Entry 6BD9 (X-ray diffraction, 1.98 A resolution); this record covers chains A and B.

# Chain A (and B)
Name: Acetolactate synthase catalytic subunit, mitochondrial
From: Saccharomyces cerevisiae
Notes: EC 2.2.1.6; chain B of this document is another copy of the same molecule, construct and numbering; everything in this record applies to it too
UniProtKB: P07342 (ILVB_YEAST); numbering as in UniProt (aligned over 58-687)
Sequence (677 residues; numbered 11 to 687; the number before each row is that of its first residue):
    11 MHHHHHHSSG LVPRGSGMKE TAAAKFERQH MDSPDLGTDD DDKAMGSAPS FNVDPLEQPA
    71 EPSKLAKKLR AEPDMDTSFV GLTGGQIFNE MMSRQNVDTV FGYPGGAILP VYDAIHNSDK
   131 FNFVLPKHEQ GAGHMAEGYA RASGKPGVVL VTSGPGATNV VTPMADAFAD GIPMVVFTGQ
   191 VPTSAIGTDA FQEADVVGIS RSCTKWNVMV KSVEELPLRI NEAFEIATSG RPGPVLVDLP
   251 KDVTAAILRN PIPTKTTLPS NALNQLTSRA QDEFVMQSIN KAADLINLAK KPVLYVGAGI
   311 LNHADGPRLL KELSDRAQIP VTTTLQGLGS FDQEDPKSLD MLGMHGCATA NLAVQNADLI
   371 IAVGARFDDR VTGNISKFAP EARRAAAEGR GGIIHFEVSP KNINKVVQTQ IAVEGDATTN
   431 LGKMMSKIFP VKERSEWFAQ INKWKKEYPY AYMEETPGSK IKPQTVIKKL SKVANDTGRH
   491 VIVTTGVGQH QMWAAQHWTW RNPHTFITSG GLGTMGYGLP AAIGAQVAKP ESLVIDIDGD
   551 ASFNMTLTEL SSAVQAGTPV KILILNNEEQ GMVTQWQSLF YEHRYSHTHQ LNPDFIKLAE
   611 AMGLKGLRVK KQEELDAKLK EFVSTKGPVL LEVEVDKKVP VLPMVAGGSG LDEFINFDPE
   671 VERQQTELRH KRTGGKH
Not modelled in the structure: 11-82, 272-279, 580-595, 649-687 (chain B: 11-82, 647-687)
Differences from the reference sequence: expression tag (11-57)
Swiss-Prot annotation at these positions:
  - binding site (thiamine diphosphate): Glu-139
  - binding site (FAD): Arg-241
  - binding site (Mg(2+)): Asp-550, Asn-577, Glu-579
Ion coordination: K+: Gln-343, Gln-506, Trp-508; Mg2+: Asp-550, Asn-577 (together with thiamine diphosphate)
Residues lining bound ligands:
  - FAD (flavin-adenine dinucleotide): Asp-180, Gly-240, Arg-241, Pro-242, Gly-307, Ala-308, Gly-309, Asn-312, Thr-334, Leu-335, Gln-336, Gly-337, Met-351, Leu-352, Gly-353, Met-354, His-355, Gly-356, Gly-374, Ala-375, Arg-376, Asp-378, Arg-380, Val-381, Phe-406, Glu-407, Val-408, Ser-409, Asn-412, Gly-425, Asp-426, Ala-427, Met-502, Gly-520
  - oxygen molecule (OXY), molecule 1: Pro-114, Gly-115, Gly-116
  - oxygen molecule (OXY), molecule 2: Gly-115, Gly-116, Ala-117, Thr-162, Ser-163, Gln-202
  - oxygen molecule (OXY), molecule 3: Ala-551, Asn-554, Gln-600, Asn-602
  - pyruvic acid (PYR), molecule 1: Gly-115, Gly-116, Phe-201, Gln-202
  - pyruvic acid (PYR), molecule 2: Gly-116, Ala-117, Ser-163, Val-191, Pro-192, Phe-201, Gln-202, Lys-251
  - thiamine diphosphate (TPP), molecule 1: Tyr-113, Pro-114, Gly-115, Glu-139, Thr-162, Pro-165, Gly-166, Asn-169, Gln-202
  - thiamine diphosphate (TPP), molecule 2: Val-497, Gly-498, Gln-499, His-500, Gly-523, Thr-524, Met-525, Gly-549, Asp-550, Ala-551, Ser-552, Met-555, Asn-577

# How chain A and chain B interact
Pairs across the interface (102):
  Tyr-113(A) with Met-525(B); Ala-551(B); Met-555(B); Met-582(B), hydrogen bond
  Pro-114(A) with Val-583(B), hydrophobic
  Tyr-122(A) with Val-583(B), hydrophobic; His-597(B); Thr-598(B), hydrogen bond
  Asp-123(A) with Val-583(B); His-597(B), salt bridge
  His-126(A) with His-597(B), hydrogen bond; Thr-598(B)
  Asn-127(A) with Gln-585(B); His-597(B)
  Leu-135(A) with His-599(B); Gln-600(B)
  Lys-137(A) with Asn-554(B); Met-555(B); Leu-601(B), hydrogen bond (side chain-backbone)
  His-138(A) with Gln-140(B), hydrogen bond; Met-555(B)
  Glu-139(A) with Met-555(B)
  Gln-140(A) with His-138(B), hydrogen bond; Asn-169(B)
  Gly-164(A) with Leu-522(B)
  Pro-165(A) with Leu-522(B); Gly-523(B); Thr-524(B)
  Thr-168(A) with Val-171(B); Thr-172(B), hydrogen bond
  Asn-169(A) with Gln-140(B); Thr-172(B), hydrogen bond
  Val-171(A) with Thr-168(B)
  Thr-172(A) with Thr-168(B), hydrogen bond; Asn-169(B), hydrogen bond
  Phe-201(A) with Arg-380(B); Gly-520(B); Gly-521(B); Leu-522(B)
  Gln-202(A) with Gly-521(B); Leu-522(B); Gly-523(B)
  Asp-205(A) with Ser-212(B)
  Ile-209(A) with Ile-209(B); Ser-212(B)
  Ser-212(A) with Asp-205(B); Ile-209(B)
  Arg-376(A) with Asp-199(B)
  Gly-520(A) with Phe-201(B)
  Gly-521(A) with Phe-201(B); Gln-202(B)
  Leu-522(A) with Gly-164(B); Pro-165(B); Phe-201(B); Gln-202(B), hydrogen bond (backbone-side chain)
  Gly-523(A) with Pro-165(B); Phe-201(B); Gln-202(B)
  Thr-524(A) with Pro-165(B)
  Met-525(A) with Tyr-113(B)
  Ala-551(A) with Tyr-113(B)
  Asn-554(A) with Lys-137(B); Thr-558(B), hydrogen bond (backbone-side chain)
  Met-555(A) with Tyr-113(B); Lys-137(B); His-138(B); Glu-139(B)
  Leu-557(A) with Leu-557(B), hydrophobic; Thr-558(B); Met-612(B), hydrophobic
  Thr-558(A) with Asn-554(B), hydrogen bond (side chain-backbone); Leu-557(B)
  Ser-561(A) with Leu-601(B)
  Val-564(A) with Leu-601(B), hydrophobic
  Gln-565(A) with His-599(B), hydrogen bond (side chain-backbone); Gln-600(B); Leu-601(B), hydrogen bond (side chain-backbone)
  Ser-596(A) with Asn-127(B)
  His-597(A) with His-126(B)
  Thr-598(A) with Tyr-122(B), hydrogen bond; His-126(B)
  His-599(A) with Gln-565(B), hydrogen bond (backbone-side chain)
  Gln-600(A) with Tyr-113(B); Leu-135(B); Pro-136(B), hydrogen bond (side chain-backbone); Lys-137(B); Gln-565(B), hydrogen bond
  Leu-601(A) with Lys-137(B), hydrogen bond (backbone-side chain); Ser-561(B); Val-564(B), hydrophobic; Gln-565(B), hydrogen bond (backbone-side chain)
  Pro-603(A) with Ala-611(B); Met-612(B), hydrophobic
  Asp-604(A) with Ala-611(B), hydrogen bond (backbone-backbone)
  Lys-607(A) with Ala-611(B)
  Leu-608(A) with Leu-608(B), hydrophobic; Ala-611(B)
  Ala-611(A) with Pro-603(B); Asp-604(B), hydrogen bond (backbone-backbone); Lys-607(B); Leu-608(B)
  Met-612(A) with Pro-603(B), hydrophobic
Other interface residues (no listed pair), chain A (52 interface residues in all): Leu-119, Ala-175, Gly-208
Other interface residues (no listed pair), chain B (53 interface residues in all): Ala-175, Gly-208

# In short
52 residues of chain A face 53 of chain B across their interface, with 23 hydrogen bonds and 1 salt bridge.
Polar pairs include Asp-123(A)/His-597(B), Tyr-113(A)/Met-582(B) and Tyr-122(A)/Thr-598(B). Chain A binds
flavin-adenine dinucleotide, thiamine diphosphate, pyruvic acid and 3 copies of oxygen molecule.
Both chains are Acetolactate synthase catalytic subunit, mitochondrial (Saccharomyces cerevisiae). Entry 6BD9
(Saccharomyces cerevisiae acetohydroxyacid synthase) was determined by X-ray diffraction (same publication as
6BD3).
